PDB entry 4FWZ | X-ray diffraction, 1.90 A resolution | chain A

== Chain A ==
Protein: Myoglobin
From: Physeter catodon
UniProtKB: P02185 (MYG_PHYMC); residues 1-153 here correspond to UniProt positions 2-154 (UniProt number = residue number + 1)
Sequence (153 residues; row label = number of the first residue in the row):
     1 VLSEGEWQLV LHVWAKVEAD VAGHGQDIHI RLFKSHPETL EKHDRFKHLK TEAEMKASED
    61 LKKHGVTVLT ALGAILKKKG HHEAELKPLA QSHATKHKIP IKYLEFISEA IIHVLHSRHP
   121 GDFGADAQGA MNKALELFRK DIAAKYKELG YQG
Differences from the reference sequence: engineered mutation His29 (Leu30 in P02185), His43 (Phe44 in P02185)
Swiss-Prot annotation at these positions:
  - binding site (nitrite): His64
  - binding site (O2): His64
  - binding site (heme b): His93
  - modified residue: Ser3 (Phosphoserine), Thr67 (Phosphothreonine)
Bound ions: heme Fe near His93 (its only coordinating residue here)
Ligand contacts: heme (HEM): Leu32, Thr39, Lys42, His43, Arg45, His64, Thr67, Val68, Ala71, Leu72, Leu89, Ser92, His93, His97, Ile99, Tyr103, Leu104, Ile107, Phe138
What the authors report for this chain:
  - mutagenesis - F33Y (1.1 uM/s), G65Y: increased catalytic activity

== Overview ==
Bound to chain A: heme. Curated annotation (UniProt) lists nitrite-binding residue His64, O2-binding residue
His64 and heme b-binding residue His93. From the paper: F33Y and G65Y increase catalytic activity.
Chain A is Myoglobin (Physeter catodon); the structure, Aquoferric CuB myoglobin (L29H F43H sperm whale
myoglobin), was determined by X-ray diffraction together with 4FWX and 4FWY from the same study.
